PDB entry 3MWK | X-ray diffraction, 1.45 A resolution | chains A and B

== Chain A (and B) ==
Name: Heat resistant RNA dependent ATPase
Source organism: Thermus thermophilus
Notes: fragment: N-terminal domain; chain B of this document is another copy of the same molecule, construct and numbering; everything in this record applies to it too
Reference sequence: Q72GF3 (Q72GF3_THET2); residues 1-207 here correspond to UniProt positions 8-214 (UniProt number = residue number + 7)
Sequence (207 residues; each row starts with the number of its first residue):
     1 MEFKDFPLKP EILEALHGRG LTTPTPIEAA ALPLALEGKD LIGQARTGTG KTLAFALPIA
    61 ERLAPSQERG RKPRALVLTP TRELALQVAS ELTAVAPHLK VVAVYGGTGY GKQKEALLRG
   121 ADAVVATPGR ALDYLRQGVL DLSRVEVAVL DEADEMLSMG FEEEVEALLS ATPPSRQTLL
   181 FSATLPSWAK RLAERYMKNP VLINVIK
Construct notes: engineered mutation Glu28 (Gln35 in Q72GF3)
Reported in the primary citation:
  - binding site for the ligand 8OP: Thr23, Glu28, Gly50
  - mutagenesis - Q28E: abolished catalytic activity on ATP
  - mutagenesis - Q28E: abolished binding to mantADP

== Interface between chain A and chain B ==
Residue-residue contacts (32):
  Met1(A) with Met1(B), hydrophobic; Phe6(B), hydrophobic; Pro7(B), hydrophobic; Pro33(B), hydrophobic; Glu37(B)
  Asp5(A) with Asp5(B)
  Phe6(A) with Met1(B), hydrophobic
  Pro7(A) with Met1(B)
  Pro26(A) with Leu34(B); Lys39(B)
  Ala29(A) with Pro33(B)
  Ala30(A) with Ala30(B); Leu34(B), hydrophobic
  Pro33(A) with Met1(B), hydrophobic; Ala29(B); Pro33(B), hydrophobic
  Leu34(A) with Pro26(B); Ala29(B), hydrophobic; Ala30(B), hydrophobic
  Asn199(A) with Lys207(B)
  Val201(A) with Ile203(B), hydrophobic; Asn204(B); Val205(B), hydrophobic
  Leu202(A) with Leu202(B); Ile203(B); Asn204(B), hydrogen bond (backbone-backbone)
  Ile203(A) with Val201(B), hydrophobic; Leu202(B)
  Asn204(A) with Val201(B); Leu202(B), hydrogen bond (backbone-backbone)
  Val205(A) with Val201(B), hydrophobic
  Lys207(A) with Asn199(B)
Other interface residues (no listed pair), chain A (18 interface residues in all): Glu37, Pro200
Other interface residues (no listed pair), chain B (20 interface residues in all): Pro200, Ile206

== Summary ==
Chain A and chain B form an interface of 18 and 20 residues respectively; the contacts include 2 hydrogen
bonds. The hydrogen-bonded pair Leu202(A)-Asn204(B) is a backbone contact. The paper reports a binding site
for the ligand 8OP at Thr23(A), Glu28(A) and Gly50(A); Q28E of chain A abolishes catalytic activity on ATP.
Chain A and chain B are both Heat resistant RNA dependent ATPase (Thermus thermophilus); the structure, Q28E
mutant of HERA N-terminal RecA-like domain, complex with 8-oxo-AMP, was determined by X-ray diffraction (same
publication as 3NEJ, 3MWJ and 3MWL).
